8RNI - chains A and C of the 3 polymer chains in the assembly; structure by X-ray diffraction, 2.49 A resolution.

[Chain A]
Name: HLA class I histocompatibility antigen, A alpha chain
Organism: Homo sapiens
UniProtKB: P04439 (HLAA_HUMAN); residues 1-277 here correspond to UniProt positions 25-301 (UniProt number = residue number + 24)
Sequence (277 residues; row label = number of the first residue in the row):
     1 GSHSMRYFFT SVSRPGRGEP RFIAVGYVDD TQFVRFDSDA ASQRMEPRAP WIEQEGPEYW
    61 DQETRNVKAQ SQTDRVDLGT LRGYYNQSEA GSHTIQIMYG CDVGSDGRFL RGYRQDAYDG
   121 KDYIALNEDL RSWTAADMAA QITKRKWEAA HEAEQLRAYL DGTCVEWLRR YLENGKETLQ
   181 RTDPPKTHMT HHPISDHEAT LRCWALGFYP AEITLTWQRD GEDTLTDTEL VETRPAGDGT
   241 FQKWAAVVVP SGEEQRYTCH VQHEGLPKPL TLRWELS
Cystine bridges: C101-C164, C203-C259
Construct notes: conflict T224 (Gln248 in P04439), L225 (Thr249 in P04439), T226 (Gln250 in P04439)
UniProt features mapped onto this chain:
  - region: E275 to S277 (Connecting peptide)
  - binding site (a peptide antigen): Y7, T73, Y84, D116, T143, K146, Y159, Y171
  - modified residue: Y59 (Sulfotyrosine)
  - glycosylation: N86 (N-linked (GlcNAc...) asparagine)

[Chain C]
Name: GTPase KRas, N-terminally processed
UniProtKB: P01116 (RASK_HUMAN); residues 1-10 here correspond to UniProt positions 7-16 (UniProt number = residue number + 6)
Sequence (10 residues; each row starts with the number of its first residue):
     1 VVVGAVGVGK
Construct notes: variant V6 (Gly12 in P01116)
UniProt features mapped onto this chain:
  - binding site (GTP): G4, A5, G7 to K10

[How chain A and chain C interact]
Pairs across the interface (36; chain A residue first):
  M5(A) - V1(C)
  Y7(A) - V1(C)  hydrogen bond (side chain-backbone)
  Y7(A) - V2(C)  hydrophobic
  M45(A) - V2(C)  hydrophobic
  Q62(A) - V1(C)
  E63(A) - V1(C)
  E63(A) - V2(C)  hydrogen bond (side chain-backbone)
  N66(A) - V2(C)
  N66(A) - V3(C)
  N66(A) - G4(C)
  D77(A) - G9(C)
  D77(A) - K10(C)  hydrogen bond (side chain-backbone)
  T80(A) - K10(C)
  L81(A) - K10(C)
  Y84(A) - K10(C)  hydrogen bond (side chain-backbone)
  I95(A) - K10(C)
  I97(A) - K10(C)
  Y99(A) - V2(C)
  Y99(A) - V3(C)  hydrogen bond (side chain-backbone)
  D116(A) - K10(C)  salt bridge
  T143(A) - K10(C)  hydrogen bond (side chain-backbone)
  K146(A) - V8(C)
  K146(A) - G9(C)
  K146(A) - K10(C)
  W147(A) - V8(C)
  W147(A) - G9(C)  hydrogen bond (side chain-backbone)
  W147(A) - K10(C)
  E152(A) - G7(C)
  E152(A) - V8(C)  hydrogen bond (side chain-backbone)
  Q155(A) - A5(C)
  Y159(A) - V1(C)  hydrogen bond (side chain-backbone)
  Y159(A) - V2(C)
  Y159(A) - V3(C)  hydrophobic
  T163(A) - V1(C)
  W167(A) - V1(C)
  Y171(A) - V1(C)  hydrogen bond (side chain-backbone)
Interface residues without a listed pair, chain A (31 interface residues in all): F9, Y59, V67, T73, R114, Y123, A150, L156
Interface residues without a listed pair, chain C (10 interface residues in all): V6
From the paper, about this interface:
  - specific contacts: Q155(A)-A5(C) (hydrophobic contact)

[In short]
Chain A and chain C form an interface of 31 and 10 residues respectively, with 10 hydrogen bonds and 1 salt
bridge. Among the polar pairs are D116(A)-K10(C), Y7(A)-V1(C) and E63(A)-V2(C). The authors report a
hydrophobic contact between Q155(A) and A5(C).
Here chain A is HLA class I histocompatibility antigen, A alpha chain (Homo sapiens) and chain C is GTPase
KRas, N-terminally processed. Entry 8RNI (HLA-A*03:01 with KRAS-G12V-10mer) was determined by X-ray
diffraction together with 8RO5, 8VJZ and 8RRO from the same study.
